4LF9 - chains A and P of the 21 polymer chains in the assembly; structure by X-ray diffraction, 3.28 A resolution.

[Chain A]
Molecule: 16S rRNA
Organism: Thermus thermophilus
Sequence (1522 nucleotides; row label = number of the first residue in the row; note: 42 numbers in that range are skipped by the numbering (no residue carries them; nothing is unmodelled there); a row labelled like 190A-190L holds insertion residues (190A, then the next letters in order); numbering starts at 0):
     0 UUUGUUGGAG AGUUUGAUCC UGGCUCAGGG UGAACGCUGG CGGCGUGCCU AAGACAUGCA
    60 AGUCGUGCGG G
    73 CCGCGGGGUU UU
    88 ACUCCG
    95 UGGUC
   101 AGCGGCGGAC GGGUGAGUAA CGCGUGGGU
  129A G
   130 ACCUACCCGG AAGAGGGGGA CAACCCGGGG AAACUCGGGC UAAUCCCCCA UGUGGACCCG
   190 C
190A-190L CCCUUGGGGUGU
   191 GUCCAAAGGG CUUU
   216 GCCCGCUUCC GGAUGGGCCC GCGUCCCAUC AGCUAGUUGG UGGGGUAAUG GCCCACCAAG
   276 GCGACGACGG GUAGCCGGUC UGAGAGGAUG GCCGGCCACA GGGGCACUGA GACACGGGCC
   336 CCACUCCUAC GGGAGGCAGC AGUUAGGAAU CUUCCGCAAU GGGCGCAAGC CUGACGGAGC
   396 GACGCCGCUU GGAGGAAGAA GCCCUUCGGG GUGUAAACUC CUGAA
   442 CCCGGGACGA AACCCCCGAC GA
   474 GGGGACUGAC GGUACCGGG
   494 GUAAUAGCGC CGGCCAACUC CGUGCCAGCA GCCGCGGUAA UACGGAGGGC GCGAGCGUUA
   554 CCCGGAUUCA CUGGGCGUAA AGGGCGUGUA GGCGGCCUGG GGCGUCCCAU GUGAAAGACC
   614 ACGGCUCAAC CGUGGGGGAG CGUGGGAUAC GCUCAGGCUA GACGGUGGGA GAGGGUGGUG
   674 GAAUUCCCGG AGUAGCGGUG AAAUGCGCAG AUACCGGGAG GAACGCCGAU GGCGAAGGCA
   734 GCCACCUGGU CCACCCGUGA CGCUGAGGCG CGAAAGCGUG GGGAGCAAAC CGGAUUAGAU
   794 ACCCGGGUAG UCCACGCCCU AAACGAUGCG CGCUAGGUCU CUGGGUCU
   848 CCUGGGGGCC GAAGCUAACG CGUUAAGCGC GCCGCCUGGG GAGUACGGCC GCAAGGCUGA
   908 AACUCAAAGG AAUUGACGGG GGCCCGCACA AGCGGUGGAG CAUGUGGUUU AAUUCGAAGX
   968 AACGCGAAGA ACCUUACCAG GCCUUGACAU GCUAGG
 1003A G
  1004 AACCCGGGUG AAAGCCUGGG GUGCCCC
1030A-1030D GCGA
  1031 GGGGAGCCCU AGCACAGGUG CUGCAUGGCC GUCGUCAGCU CGUGCCGUGA GGUGUUGGGU
  1091 UAAGUCCCGC AACGAGCGCA ACCCCCGCCG UUAGUUGCCA GCGGUUCGGC CGGGCACUCU
  1151 AACGGGACUG CCCGCGAAA
  1171 GCGGGAGGAA GGAGGGGACG ACGUCUGGUC AGCAUGGCCC UUACGGCCUG GGCGACACAC
  1231 GUGCUACAAU GCCCACUACA AAGCGAUGCC ACCCGGCAAC GGGGAGCUAA UCGCAAAAAG
  1291 GUGGGCCCAG UUCGGAUUGG GGUCUGCAAC CCGACCCCAU GAAGCCGGAA UCGCUAGUAA
  1351 UCGCGGAUCA G
 1361A C
  1362 CAUGCCGCGG UGAAUACGUU CCCGGGCCUU GUACACACXG CCXGUXACGC CAUGGGAGCG
  1422 GGCUCUACCC GAAGUCGCCG GG
  1446 AGCCUACGGG
  1459 CAGGCGCCGA GGGUAGGGCC CGUGACUGGG GCGAAGUCGU AACAAGGUAG CUGUACCGGA
  1519 AGGUGCGGCU GGAUCCACUC CUUUCU
Disordered / not traced: 0-4, 1534-1538
Sequence notes: conflict C1534 (A2157 in M26923.1), A1535 (C2158 in M26923.1)
Modified positions: PSU (pseudouridine-5'-monophosphate) at position 516, 7MG (7N-methyl-8-hydroguanosine-5'-monophosphate) at position 527, M2G (N2-dimethylguanosine-5'-monophosphate) at position 966, 5MC (5-methylcytidine-5'-monophosphate) at position 967, 2MG (2N-methylguanosine-5'-monophosphate) at position 1207, 5MC (5-methylcytidine-5'-monophosphate) at position 1400, 4OC (4n,o2'-methylcytidine-5'-monophosphate) at position 1402, 5MC (5-methylcytidine-5'-monophosphate) at position 1404, 5MC (5-methylcytidine-5'-monophosphate) at position 1407, UR3 (3-methyluridine-5'-monophoshate) at position 1498, MA6 (6N-dimethyladenosine-5'-monophoshate) at position 1518, MA6 (6N-dimethyladenosine-5'-monophoshate) at position 1519, PSU (pseudouridine-5'-monophosphate) at position 1540, PSU (pseudouridine-5'-monophosphate) at position 1541
Ion coordination: Mg2+ site 1: U12, G22; Mg2+ site 2: U12, A914; Mg2+ site 3 near G21 (its only coordinating residue here); Mg2+ site 4: C48, G115; Mg2+ site 5: A53, A353; Mg2+ site 6 near G105 (its only coordinating residue here); Mg2+ site 7: A116, G117, G289; Mg2+ site 8: C121, G124, U125, G236; Mg2+ site 9: C174, C175; Mg2+ site 10: U182, G183; Mg2+ site 11 near A195 (its only coordinating residue here); Mg2+ site 12 near U264 (its only coordinating residue here); 4 more K+ sites not listed; 64 more Mg2+ sites not listed
Small-molecule neighbours: gentamicin c1a (LLL; (2R,3R,4R,5R)-2-((1S,2S,3R,4S,6R)-4,6-diamino-3-((2R,3R,6S)-3-amino-6-(aminomethyl)-tetrahydro-2H-pyran-2-yloxy)-2-hydr oxycyclohexyloxy)-5-methyl-4-(methylamino)-tetrahydro-2H-pyran-3,5-diol): 5MC_1404, G1405, U1406, 5MC_1407, A1408, C1409, G1491, A1492, A1493, G1494, U1495

[Chain P]
Name: ribosomal protein S16
Organism: Thermus thermophilus
UniProt: Q5SJH3 (RS16_THET8); residue numbers follow UniProt; this construct covers 1-88
Chain sequence (88 residues; each row starts with the number of its first residue):
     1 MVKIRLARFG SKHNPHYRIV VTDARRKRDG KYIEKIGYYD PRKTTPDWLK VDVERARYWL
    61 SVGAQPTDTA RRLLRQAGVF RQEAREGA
Disordered / not traced: 85-88

[How chain A and chain P interact]
Contacting residue pairs - 87 pairs, chain A then chain P:
  C43(A) - Lys12(P)  phosphate contact
  C43(A) - His13(P)  salt bridge to the phosphate
  G44(A) - Ser11(P)  phosphate contact
  G44(A) - Lys12(P)  phosphate contact
  C110(A) - Arg25(P)  hydrogen bond to the sugar
  G111(A) - Arg25(P)  sugar contact
  G111(A) - Lys27(P)  sugar contact
  G112(A) - Lys27(P)  phosphate contact
  A134(A) - Met1(P)  base contact
  A134(A) - Arg25(P)  base contact
  C135(A) - Met1(P)  hydrogen bond to the base
  C136(A) - Met1(P)  sugar contact
  C136(A) - Gly63(P)  hydrogen bond to the sugar
  C136(A) - Gln65(P)  hydrogen bond to the sugar
  C137(A) - Ser61(P)  hydrogen bond to the sugar
  C137(A) - Gly63(P)  sugar contact
  G227(A) - Val62(P)  hydrogen bond to the base
  A228(A) - Val2(P)  sugar contact
  A228(A) - Tyr58(P)  sugar contact
  A228(A) - Trp59(P)  sugar contact
  U229(A) - Asp23(P)  hydrogen bond to the sugar
  U229(A) - Ile33(P)  sugar contact
  U229(A) - Trp59(P)  phosphate contact
  G230(A) - Arg25(P)  hydrogen bond to the sugar
  G309(A) - Lys27(P)  salt bridge to the phosphate
  G309(A) - Gly30(P)  phosphate contact
  G309(A) - Lys31(P)  phosphate contact
  G310(A) - Arg26(P)  phosphate contact
  G310(A) - Lys27(P)  salt bridge to the phosphate
  G310(A) - Gly30(P)  phosphate contact
  G310(A) - Lys31(P)  phosphate contact
  C311(A) - Arg26(P)  salt bridge to the phosphate
  A374(A) - Tyr17(P)  hydrogen bond to the sugar
  U375(A) - Leu6(P)  hydrogen bond to the sugar
  U375(A) - Tyr17(P)  sugar contact
  U375(A) - Arg28(P)  hydrogen bond to the base
  U375(A) - Thr69(P)  hydrogen bond to the phosphate
  G376(A) - Arg5(P)  hydrogen bond to the phosphate
  G376(A) - Leu6(P)  hydrogen bond to the phosphate
  G376(A) - Arg28(P)  sugar contact
  G376(A) - Thr67(P)  hydrogen bond to the phosphate
  G377(A) - Lys3(P)  salt bridge to the phosphate
  G377(A) - Arg5(P)  salt bridge to the phosphate
  G377(A) - Ala24(P)  sugar contact
  C390(A) - Arg28(P)  hydrogen bond to the phosphate
  G391(A) - Arg8(P)  phosphate contact
  G391(A) - Arg28(P)  salt bridge to the phosphate
  G392(A) - Arg8(P)  salt bridge to the phosphate
  G392(A) - Lys12(P)  phosphate contact
  G392(A) - His13(P)  hydrogen bond to the phosphate
  A393(A) - Lys12(P)  salt bridge to the phosphate
  A393(A) - His13(P)  phosphate contact
  C449(A) - Arg42(P)  hydrogen bond to the base
  G450(A) - Pro15(P)  sugar contact
  G450(A) - Pro41(P)  sugar contact
  G450(A) - Arg42(P)  sugar contact
  G450(A) - Lys43(P)  salt bridge to the phosphate
  A452(A) - Lys43(P)  salt bridge to the phosphate
  A452(A) - Arg72(P)  hydrogen bond to the base
  A453(A) - Asp68(P)  hydrogen bond to the sugar
  A453(A) - Arg72(P)  sugar contact
  C454(A) - Asp68(P)  sugar contact
  G462(A) - Gln82(P)  base contact
  A463(A) - Arg75(P)  salt bridge to the phosphate
  A463(A) - Phe80(P)  phosphate contact
  A463(A) - Arg81(P)  phosphate contact
  A463(A) - Gln82(P)  hydrogen bond to the sugar
  A463(A) - Glu83(P)  hydrogen bond to the sugar
  G474(A) - Arg75(P)  salt bridge to the phosphate
  G474(A) - Arg81(P)  sugar contact
  A608(A) - Arg18(P)  hydrogen bond to the sugar
  A608(A) - Tyr32(P)  sugar contact
  A609(A) - Arg18(P)  salt bridge to the phosphate
  G616(A) - Thr45(P)  sugar contact
  G617(A) - Thr44(P)  sugar contact
  G617(A) - Thr45(P)  sugar contact
  C623(A) - Ser11(P)  hydrogen bond to the sugar
  C624(A) - Gly10(P)  phosphate contact
  C624(A) - Ser11(P)  sugar contact
  C624(A) - Asn14(P)  hydrogen bond to the sugar
  G625(A) - Phe9(P)  phosphate contact
  G625(A) - Gly10(P)  phosphate contact
  G625(A) - His16(P)  sugar contact
  U626(A) - Arg18(P)  salt bridge to the phosphate
  U626(A) - Lys35(P)  salt bridge to the phosphate
  U626(A) - Tyr38(P)  phosphate contact
  G627(A) - Lys35(P)  salt bridge to the phosphate
Also at the interface, not in a pair above, chain A (45 interface residues in all): A325, G378, C483, A607
Also at the interface, not in a pair above, chain P (49 interface residues in all): Asp29

[In short]
The interface between chain A and chain P involves 45 residues on one side and 49 on the other; the contacts
include 25 hydrogen bonds and 17 salt bridges. Polar pairs include C135(A)-Met1(P), G227(A)-Val62(P) and
U375(A)-Arg28(P). Chain A binds gentamicin c1a.
Chain A is 16S rRNA and chain P is ribosomal protein S16, both from Thermus thermophilus; the structure,
Crystal Structure of 30S ribosomal subunit from Thermus thermophilus, was determined by X-ray diffraction.
